Entry 8G8Z (electron microscopy, 4.30 A resolution (low resolution: residue-level contacts below are approximate; hydrogen-bond / salt-bridge calls are withheld)); this record covers chains H and J of the 8 polymer chains in the assembly.

== Chain H ==
Protein: DNA-directed RNA polymerase subunit alpha
Source organism: Escherichia coli
Notes: EC 2.7.7.6
Reference sequence: A0A5B9AW69 (A0A5B9AW69_ECOLX); residue numbers follow UniProt; this construct covers 1-234
Sequence (235 residues; row label = number of the first residue in the row):
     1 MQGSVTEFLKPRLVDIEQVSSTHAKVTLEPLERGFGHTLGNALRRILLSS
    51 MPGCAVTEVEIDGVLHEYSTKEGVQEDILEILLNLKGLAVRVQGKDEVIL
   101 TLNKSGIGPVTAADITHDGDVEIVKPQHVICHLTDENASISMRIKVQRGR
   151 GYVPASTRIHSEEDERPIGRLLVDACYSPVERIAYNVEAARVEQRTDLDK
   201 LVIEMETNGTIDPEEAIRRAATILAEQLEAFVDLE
Not modelled in the structure: 1-4, 159-169, 234-235
Construct notes: expression tag (235)

== Chain J ==
Protein: DNA-directed RNA polymerase subunit beta'
Source organism: Escherichia coli
Reference sequence: A0A369F490 (A0A369F490_ECOLX); numbering as in UniProt (aligned over 16-1373)
Sequence (1358 residues; row label = number of the first residue in the row):
    16 EFDAIKIALASPDMIRSWSFGEVKKPETINYRTFKPERDGLFCARIFGPV
    66 KDYECLCGKYKRLKHRGVICEKCGVEVTQTKVRRERMGHIELASPTAHIW
   116 FLKSLPSRIGLLLDMPLRDIERVLYFESYVVIEGGMTNLERQQILTEEQY
   166 LDALEEFGDEFDAKMGAEAIQALLKSMDLEQECEQLREELNETNSETKRK
   216 KLTKRIKLLEAFVQSGNKPEWMILTVLPVLPPDLRPLVPLDGGRFATSDL
   266 NDLYRRVINRNNRLKRLLDLAAPDIIVRNEKRMLQEAVDALLDNGRRGRA
   316 ITGSNKRPLKSLADMIKGKQGRFRQNLLGKRVDYSGRSVITVGPYLRLHQ
   366 CGLPKKMALELFKPFIYGKLELRGLATTIKAAKKMVEREEAVVWDILDEV
   416 IREHPVLLNRAPTLHRLGIQAFEPVLIEGKAIQLHPLVCAAYNADFDGDQ
   466 MAVHVPLTLEAQLEARALMMSTNNILSPANGEPIIVPSQDVVLGLYYMTR
   516 DCVNAKGEGMVLTGPKEAERLYRSGLASLHARVKVRITEYEKDANGELVA
   566 KTSLKDTTVGRAILWMIVPKGLPYSIVNQALGKKAISKMLNTCYRILGLK
   616 PTVIFADQIMYTGFAYAARSGASVGIDDMVIPEKKHEIISEAEAEVAEIQ
   666 EQFQSGLVTAGERYNKVIDIWAAANDRVSKAMMDNLQTETVINRDGQEEK
   716 QVSFNSIYMMADSGARGSAAQIRQLAGMRGLMAKPDGSIIETPITANFRE
   766 GLNVLQYFISTHGARKGLADTALKTANSGYLTRRLVDVAQDLVVTEDDCG
   816 THEGIMMTPVIEGGDVKEPLRDRVLGRVTAEDVLKPGTADILVPRNTLLH
   866 EQWCDLLEENSVDAVKVRSVVSCDTDFGVCAHCYGRDLARGHIINKGEAI
   916 GVIAAQSIGEPGTQLTMRTFHIGGAASRAAAESSIQVKNKGSIKLSNVKS
   966 VVNSSGKLVITSRNTELKLIDEFGRTKESYKVPYGAVLAKGDGEQVAGGE
  1016 TVANWDPHTMPVITEVSGFVRFTDMIDGQTITRQTDELTGLSSLVVLDSA
  1066 ERTAGGKDLRPALKIVDAQGNDVLIPGTDMPAQYFLPGKAIVQLEDGVQI
  1116 SSGDTLARIPQESGGTKDITGGLPRVADLFEARRPKEPAILAEISGIVSF
  1166 GKETKGKRRLVITPVDGSDPYEEMIPKWRQLNVFEGERVERGDVISDGPE
  1216 APHDILRLRGVHAVTRYIVNEVQDVYRLQGVKINDKHIEVIVRQMLRKAT
  1266 IVNAGSSDFLEGEQVEYSRVKIANRELEANGKVGATYSRDLLGITKASLA
  1316 TESFISAASFQETTRVLTEAAVAGKRDELRGLKENVIVGRLIPAGTGYAY
  1366 HQDRMRRR
Not modelled in the structure: 934-947, 1127-1133

== Chain H / chain J interface ==
Pairs across the interface (27):
  R44(H) with R538(J)
  L48(H) with R535(J); R538(J)
  L83(H) with L527(J); T528(J); L569(J)
  N84(H) with R551(J)
  K86(H) with T528(J); E532(J)
  Y152(H) with E532(J); R535(J); L536(J); L541(J)
  P154(H) with L541(J)
  S156(H) with M525(J)
  C176(H) with R535(J)
  V180(H) with R535(J)
  E181(H) with K531(J); R535(J)
  R182(H) with E534(J); M581(J)
  R191(H) with D413(J)
  Q194(H) with A406(J); W409(J); D410(J)
  T196(H) with E443(J)
  E206(H) with K531(J)
Interface residues without a listed pair, chain H (18 interface residues in all): D174, I183
Interface residues without a listed pair, chain J (20 interface residues in all): V526, S539

== Overview ==
18 residues of chain H and 20 residues of chain J are in contact.
Chain H is DNA-directed RNA polymerase subunit alpha and chain J is DNA-directed RNA polymerase subunit beta',
both from Escherichia coli; the structure, Cryo-EM structure of 3DVA component 1 of Escherichia coli que-PEC
(paused elongation complex) RNA Polymerase plus ..., was determined by electron microscopy, deposited together
with 8F3C, 8G00, 8G1S, 8G2W, 8G4W and 8G7E.
